Entry 8V54 (electron microscopy, 4.10 A resolution (low resolution: residue-level contacts below are approximate; hydrogen-bond / salt-bridge calls are withheld)); this record covers chains A and P of the 5 polymer chains in the assembly.

== Chain A ==
Protein: DNA polymerase subunit gamma-1
Source organism: Homo sapiens
UniProtKB: P54098 (DPOG1_HUMAN); numbering as in UniProt (aligned over 26-1239)
Amino-acid sequence (1229 residues; row label = number of the first residue in the row):
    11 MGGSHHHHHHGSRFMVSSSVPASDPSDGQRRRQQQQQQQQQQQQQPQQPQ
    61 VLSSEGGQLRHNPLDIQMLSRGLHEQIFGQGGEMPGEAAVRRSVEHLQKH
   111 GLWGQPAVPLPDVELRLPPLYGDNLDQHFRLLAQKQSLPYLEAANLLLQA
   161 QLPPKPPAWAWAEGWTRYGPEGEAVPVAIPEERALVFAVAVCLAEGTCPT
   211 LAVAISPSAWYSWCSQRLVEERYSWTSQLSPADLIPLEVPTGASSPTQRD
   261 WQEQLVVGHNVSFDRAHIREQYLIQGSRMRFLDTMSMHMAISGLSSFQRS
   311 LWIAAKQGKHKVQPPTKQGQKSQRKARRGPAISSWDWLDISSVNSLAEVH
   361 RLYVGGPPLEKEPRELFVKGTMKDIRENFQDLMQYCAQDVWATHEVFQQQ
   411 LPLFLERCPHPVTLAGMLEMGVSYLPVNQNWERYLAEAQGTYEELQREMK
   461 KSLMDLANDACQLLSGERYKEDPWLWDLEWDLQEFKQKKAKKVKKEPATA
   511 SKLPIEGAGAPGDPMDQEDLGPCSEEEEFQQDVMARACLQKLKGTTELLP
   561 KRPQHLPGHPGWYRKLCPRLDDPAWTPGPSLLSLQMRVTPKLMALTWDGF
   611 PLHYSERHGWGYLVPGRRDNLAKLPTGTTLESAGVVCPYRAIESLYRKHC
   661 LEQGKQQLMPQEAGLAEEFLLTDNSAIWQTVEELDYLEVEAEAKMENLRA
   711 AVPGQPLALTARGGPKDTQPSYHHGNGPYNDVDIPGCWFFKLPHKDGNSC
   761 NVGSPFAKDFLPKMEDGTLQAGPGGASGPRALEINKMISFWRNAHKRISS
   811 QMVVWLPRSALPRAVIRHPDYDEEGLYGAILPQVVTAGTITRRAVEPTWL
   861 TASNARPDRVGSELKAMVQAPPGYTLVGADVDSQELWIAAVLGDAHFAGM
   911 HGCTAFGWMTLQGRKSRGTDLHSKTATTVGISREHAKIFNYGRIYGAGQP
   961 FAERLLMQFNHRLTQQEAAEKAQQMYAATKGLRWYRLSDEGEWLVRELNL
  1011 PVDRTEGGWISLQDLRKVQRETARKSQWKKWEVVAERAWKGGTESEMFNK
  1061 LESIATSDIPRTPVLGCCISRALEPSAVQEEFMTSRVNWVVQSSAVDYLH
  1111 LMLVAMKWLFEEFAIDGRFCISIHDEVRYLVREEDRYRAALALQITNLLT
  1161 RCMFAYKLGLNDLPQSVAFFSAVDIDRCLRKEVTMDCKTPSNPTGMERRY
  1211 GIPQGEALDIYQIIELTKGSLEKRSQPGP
Unresolved in the structure: 11-66, 252-259, 319-341, 499-527, 630-727, 997-1046, 1234-1239
Differences from the reference sequence: initiating methionine (11); expression tag (12-25); engineered mutation Ala198 (Asp in P54098), Ala200 (Glu in P54098)
Swiss-Prot annotation at these positions:
  - region: Gln43 to Gln55 (Does not contribute to polymerase and exonuclease enzymatic activities), Thr858 to Asn864 (Trigger loop)
  - motif: Val267 to Arg275 (Exo II), Tyr395 to Thr403 (Exo III), Val887 to Leu896 (Pol A), Arg943 to Gly958 (Pol B), His1134 to Val1141 (Pol C)
  - binding site (DNA): Ser306, Ser593, Lys806, Thr849, Thr1094, Ser1095
  - binding site (RNA): Arg579, His754, Gly763, Lys768, Ser863, Arg869
  - binding site (a 2'-deoxyribonucleoside 5'-triphosphate): Asp890, Val891, Ser893, Glu895, Arg943, Lys947, Tyr951, Asp1135
  - binding site (Mg(2+)): Asp890, Val891, Asp1135
  - site (Critical for replication fidelity and mismatch recognition): Arg853, Gln1102
  - natural variant: Gln55 (Q55QQ; Q55QQQ), Arg227 (R227W: In PEOB1 and MTDPS4B), Arg232 (R232G: In MTDPS4A; R232H: In LS), Leu244 (L244P: In MTDPS4A), Thr251 (T251I: In PEOB1, MTDPS4A and MTDPS4B), Gly268 (G268A: In PEOB1), Arg275 (R275Q: Found in a patient with epileptic encephalopathy, developmental delay and moderate intellectual disability; uncertain significance), His277 (H277L: In PEOB1; uncertain significance), Gly303 (G303R: In MTDPS4A), Leu304 (L304R: In PEOB1 and SANDO; L304SANDO: In PEOB1), Ser305 (S305R: In MTDPS4A), Gln308 (Q308H: In PEOB1), 51 further natural variant entries in UniProt
  - mutagenesis: Asp274 (D274A: Unable to idle at the 5'-end of the nascent DNA strand. Continues DNA synthesis into double-stranded DNA past the 5'-end creating a flap structure that cannot be ligated), Lys498 (K498C: Decreases processive DNA synthesis), Lys499 (K499C: Decreases processive DNA synthesis), Lys501 (K501C: Decreases processive DNA synthesis), Val543 to Leu558 (Markedly decreases the stimulation by POLG2, resulting in impaired processive DNA synthesis), Leu549 (L549N: Decreases processive DNA synthesis), Leu552 (L552N: Decreases processive DNA synthesis), Lys553 (K553N: Decreases processive DNA synthesis), Arg853 (R853A: Abolishes primer DNA extention in the presence of dNTPs. Impairs intrinsic polymerase processivity. Enhances exonuclease activity leading to primer DNA degradation), Asp890 (D890N: Abolishes DNA polymerase activity), Asp1135 (D1135N: Abolishes DNA polymerase activity)

== Chain P ==
Molecule: 25-nt DNA strand
Sequence (25 nucleotides; each row starts with the number of its first residue):
     9 CGCCAGGGTTTTCCCAGTCACGACC
Unresolved in the structure: 9-10

== Chain A / chain P interface ==
Residue-residue contacts (28; chain A residue first):
  Gln317(A) - DG25(P)
  Arg562(A) - DC21(P)
  Arg579(A) - DC21(P)
  His754(A) - DC29(P)
  Asn761(A) - DA28(P)
  Gly763(A) - DA28(P)
  Gly763(A) - DC29(P)
  Ser764(A) - DC29(P)
  Ala767(A) - DG30(P)
  Lys768(A) - DG30(P)
  Lys768(A) - DA31(P)
  Ser799(A) - DG30(P)
  Ser799(A) - DA31(P)
  Arg853(A) - DC33(P)
  Leu860(A) - DC32(P)
  Thr861(A) - DA31(P)
  Thr861(A) - DC32(P)
  Ala862(A) - DC32(P)
  Ser863(A) - DA31(P)
  Ser863(A) - DC32(P)
  Asn864(A) - DC32(P)
  Arg869(A) - DA31(P)
  Arg869(A) - DC32(P)
  Tyr955(A) - DC33(P)
  Ile1133(A) - DC33(P)
  His1134(A) - DC33(P)
  Asp1135(A) - DC33(P)
  Glu1136(A) - DC33(P)
Other interface residues (no listed pair), chain A (25 interface residues in all): Gln493, Phe800, Asn803
Other interface residues (no listed pair), chain P (9 interface residues in all): DT20

== Overview ==
Chain A and chain P form an interface of 25 and 9 residues respectively. UniProt lists 6 DNA-binding residues,
6 RNA-binding residues, 8 residues binding 2'-deoxyribonucleoside 5'-triphosphate and 3 Mg2+-binding residues
on chain A.
Here chain A is DNA polymerase subunit gamma-1 (Homo sapiens) and chain P is a 25-nt DNA strand. Entry 8V54
(Engaged conformation of the human mitochondrial DNA polymerase gamma bound to DNA) was determined by electron
microscopy, deposited together with 8V55, 8V5D and 8V5R.
